PDB entry 6ALM | X-ray diffraction, 1.60 A resolution | chain A

== Chain A ==
Protein: Alpha-ketoglutarate-dependent L-arginine hydroxylase
Source organism: Streptomyces vinaceus
Notes: EC 1.14.11.41
Reference sequence: Q6WZB0 (ARGHX_STRVI); numbering as in UniProt (aligned over 1-358)
Chain sequence (394 residues; numbered -35 to 358; the number before each row is that of its first residue; numbers below 1 keep their minus sign (Met-35 is residue -35)):
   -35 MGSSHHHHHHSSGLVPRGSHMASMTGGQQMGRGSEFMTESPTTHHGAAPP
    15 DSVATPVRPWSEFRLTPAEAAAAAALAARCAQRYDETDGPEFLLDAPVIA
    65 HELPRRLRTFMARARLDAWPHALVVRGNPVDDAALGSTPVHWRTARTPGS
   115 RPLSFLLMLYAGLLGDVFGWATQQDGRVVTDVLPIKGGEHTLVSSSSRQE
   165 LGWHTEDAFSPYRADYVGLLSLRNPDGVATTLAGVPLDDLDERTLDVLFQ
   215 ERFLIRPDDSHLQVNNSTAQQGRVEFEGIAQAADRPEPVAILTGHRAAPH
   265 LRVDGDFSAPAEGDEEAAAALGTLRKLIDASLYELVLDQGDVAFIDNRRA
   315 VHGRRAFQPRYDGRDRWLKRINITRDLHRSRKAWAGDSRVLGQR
Unresolved in the structure: -35 to 20
Differences from the reference sequence: initiating methionine (-35); expression tag (-34 to 0)
Bound ions: Fe2+: His168, Glu170, His316 (together with 2-oxoglutaric acid)
Residues lining bound ligands:
  - 2-oxoglutaric acid (AKG): Val146, Ser158, Leu165, His168, Glu170, Leu183, Thr194, His316, Gly317, Arg318, Arg330, Leu332, Arg334
  - arginine (ARG): Leu156, Val157, Ser158, Leu165, Gly166, Trp167, His168, Glu170, Asp222, Ser224, Asp268, Asp270, Phe271, Arg334
Curated features (UniProtKB/Swiss-Prot):
  - binding site (L-arginine): Leu156 to Ser158, Asp268 to Asp270, Arg334
  - binding site (Fe cation): His168, Glu170, His316
  - binding site (2-oxoglutarate): Thr194, Arg330, Arg334
From the paper describing this entry:
  - Fe2+ coordination: His168, Glu170
  - conformationally variable residues (order/disorder transition): Gln137, Arg334
  - catalytic residues: Arg334 (proposed by the authors, not directly observed)

== In short ==
Chain A binds 2-oxoglutaric acid and arginine. His168, Glu170 and His316 coordinate Fe2+. Curated annotation
(UniProt) lists 7 L-arginine-binding residues, 3 Fe cation-binding residues and 3 residues binding
2-oxoglutarate. The paper reports the catalytic residue Arg334; Fe2+ coordination by His168 and Glu170.
Chain A is Alpha-ketoglutarate-dependent L-arginine hydroxylase (Streptomyces vinaceus); the structure, VioC
L-arginine hydroxylase bound to Fe(II), L-arginine, and 2-OXO-GLUTARIC ACID, was determined by X-ray
diffraction (same publication as 6ALN, 6ALO, 6ALP, 6ALQ and 6ALR).
